6SV2 - chains L and H of the 3 polymer chains in the assembly; structure by X-ray diffraction, 2.30 A resolution.

Chain L:
Molecule: Icsm 18-anti-prp therapeutic fab light chain
Organism: Mus musculus
Notes: antibody fragment or engineered binder
Amino-acid sequence (212 residues; numbered 1 to 212; the number before each row is that of its first residue):
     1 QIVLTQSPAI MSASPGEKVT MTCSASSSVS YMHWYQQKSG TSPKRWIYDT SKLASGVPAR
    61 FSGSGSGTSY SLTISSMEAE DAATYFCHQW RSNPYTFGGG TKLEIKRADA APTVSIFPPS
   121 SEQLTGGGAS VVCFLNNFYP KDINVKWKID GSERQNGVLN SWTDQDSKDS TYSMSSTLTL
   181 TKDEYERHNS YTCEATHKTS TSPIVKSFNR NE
Not modelled in the structure: 211-212
Disulfides: Cys23-Cys87, Cys133-Cys193

Chain H:
Molecule: Icsm 18-anti-prp therapeutic fab heavy chain
Organism: Mus musculus
Notes: antibody fragment or engineered binder
Amino-acid sequence (215 residues; numbered 1 to 215; the number before each row is that of its first residue):
     1 EVQLQQSGPE LVKPGSSVKI SCKASRNTFT DYNLDWVKQS HGKTLEWIGN VYPNNGVTGY
    61 NQKFRGKATL TVDKSSSTAY MELHSLTSED SAVYYCALYY YDVSYWGQGT LVTVSSAKTT
   121 PPSVYPLAPG SAAQTNSVTL GCLVKGYFPE PVTVTWNSGS LSSGVHTFPA VLQSDLYTLS
   181 SSVTVPSSTW PSQSVTCNVA HPASSTAVDK KIAPA
Not modelled in the structure: 130-136
Disulfides: Cys22-Cys96, Cys142-Cys197

Chain L / chain H interface:
Pairs across the interface - 61 pairs, chain L then chain H:
  Tyr35(L) - Tyr99(H)  hydrogen bond
  Tyr35(L) - Trp106(H)  hydrophobic
  Gln37(L) - Gln39(H)  hydrogen bond
  Gln37(L) - Tyr95(H)  hydrogen bond
  Thr41(L) - Tyr95(H)
  Ser42(L) - Tyr95(H)
  Ser42(L) - Trp106(H)
  Ser42(L) - Gly107(H)  hydrogen bond (side chain-backbone)
  Pro43(L) - Tyr95(H)
  Pro43(L) - Trp106(H)
  Arg45(L) - Tyr99(H)
  Arg45(L) - Tyr101(H)  hydrogen bond (side chain-backbone)
  Arg45(L) - Asp102(H)  hydrogen bond (side chain-backbone)
  Arg45(L) - Val103(H)
  Arg45(L) - Ser104(H)
  Tyr48(L) - Asp102(H)
  Phe86(L) - Lys43(H)
  Phe86(L) - Leu45(H)  hydrophobic
  Trp90(L) - Tyr99(H)  hydrophobic
  Asn93(L) - Trp47(H)
  Asn93(L) - Tyr60(H)  hydrogen bond (side chain-backbone)
  Pro94(L) - Asn61(H)
  Tyr95(L) - Trp47(H)
  Phe97(L) - Leu45(H)  hydrophobic
  Ser115(L) - Thr139(H)
  Phe117(L) - Leu127(H)
  Phe117(L) - Ala128(H)
  Phe117(L) - Pro129(H)
  Phe117(L) - Thr139(H)
  Pro118(L) - Ala128(H)
  Ser120(L) - Tyr125(H)
  Ser120(L) - Pro126(H)
  Glu122(L) - Tyr125(H)
  Glu122(L) - Lys210(H)  salt bridge
  Gln123(L) - Tyr125(H)
  Gln123(L) - Lys145(H)
  Ser130(L) - Leu143(H)
  Ser130(L) - Lys145(H)
  Val132(L) - Leu127(H)  hydrophobic
  Val132(L) - Leu143(H)  hydrophobic
  Phe134(L) - Leu127(H)  hydrophobic
  Phe134(L) - Phe168(H)  hydrophobic
  Phe134(L) - Ser180(H)
  Phe134(L) - Ser181(H)
  Phe134(L) - Ser182(H)
  Asn136(L) - His166(H)
  Asn136(L) - Phe168(H)
  Asn136(L) - Ser182(H)  hydrogen bond
  Asn137(L) - His166(H)  hydrogen bond
  Leu159(L) - Gln173(H)
  Asn160(L) - Val171(H)
  Ser161(L) - Phe168(H)
  Ser161(L) - Pro169(H)  hydrogen bond (side chain-backbone)
  Ser161(L) - Val171(H)
  Trp162(L) - Pro169(H)
  Thr163(L) - Phe168(H)
  Ser173(L) - His166(H)
  Ser173(L) - Phe168(H)
  Met174(L) - Phe168(H)
  Ser175(L) - Phe168(H)
  Ser175(L) - Ser180(H)  hydrogen bond
Other interface residues (no listed pair), chain L (35 interface residues in all): Gly157, Thr177, Thr179
Other interface residues (no listed pair), chain H (39 interface residues in all): Asp35, Val37, Glu46, Gln108, Leu140, Gly141, Thr167, Thr178

Overview:
35 residues of chain L face 39 of chain H across their interface; the contacts include 11 hydrogen bonds and 1
salt bridge. Polar contacts include Glu122(L)-Lys210(H), Tyr35(L)-Tyr99(H) and Gln37(L)-Gln39(H).
Chain L is Icsm 18-anti-prp therapeutic fab light chain and chain H is Icsm 18-anti-prp therapeutic fab heavy
chain, both from Mus musculus; the structure, Human prion protein (PrP) fragment 119-231 (G127V M129 variant)
complexed to ICSM 18 (anti-Prp therapeutic antibody) ..., was determined by X-ray diffraction, deposited
together with 6SUZ.
